PDB entry 6OBC | X-ray diffraction, 1.76 A resolution | chains A and B

Chain A:
Protein: Ricin A chain
Source organism: Ricinus communis
Notes: EC 3.2.2.22; fragment: Toxin catalytic subunit, residues 40-298
Reference sequence: P02879 (RICI_RICCO); residues 5-263 here correspond to UniProt positions 40-298 (UniProt number = residue number + 35)
Amino-acid sequence (259 residues; numbered 5 to 263; the number before each row is that of its first residue):
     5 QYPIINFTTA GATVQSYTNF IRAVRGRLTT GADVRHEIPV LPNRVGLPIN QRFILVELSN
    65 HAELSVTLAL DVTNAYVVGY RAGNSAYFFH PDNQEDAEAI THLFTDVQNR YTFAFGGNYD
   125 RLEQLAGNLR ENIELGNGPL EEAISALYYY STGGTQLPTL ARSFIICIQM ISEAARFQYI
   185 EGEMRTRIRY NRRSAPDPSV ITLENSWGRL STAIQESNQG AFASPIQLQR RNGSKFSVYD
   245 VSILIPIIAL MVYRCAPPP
From the paper describing this entry:
  - catalytic residues: Tyr80, Tyr123, Glu177, Arg180, Trp211 (citing earlier work)
  - conformationally variable residues: Arg180

Chain B:
Protein: VHH antibody
Source organism: Vicugna pacos
Notes: antibody fragment or engineered binder
Amino-acid sequence (119 residues; numbered 1 to 119; the number before each row is that of its first residue):
     1 QVQLAETGGG LVQPGGARTL SCAASESISS FYFMGWYRQA PGKPRELVAE ISNYGRTDYG
    61 DSLKGRFTIS RDNAANTVNL QMNNLAPEDT ALYYCNARKW ERSVLEDYWG QGTQVTVSS
Disulfide bonds: Cys22-Cys95
From the paper describing this entry:
  - contacts within the chain: Glu26-Lys99 (salt bridge), Ser27-Ser29 (hydrogen bond), Ser27-Ser30 (hydrogen bond)

How chain A and chain B interact:
Pairs across the interface - 38 pairs, chain A then chain B:
  Arg48(A) - Arg102(B)
  Arg56(A) - Arg102(B)
  Asp75(A) - Arg102(B)  salt bridge
  Thr77(A) - Arg102(B)  hydrogen bond
  Asn78(A) - Arg102(B)  hydrogen bond (side chain-backbone)
  Asn78(A) - Ser103(B)  hydrogen bond
  Tyr80(A) - Ser103(B)
  Asp100(A) - Arg102(B)  salt bridge
  Asn122(A) - Trp100(B)  hydrogen bond (side chain-backbone)
  Asn122(A) - Arg102(B)
  Asn122(A) - Ser103(B)  hydrogen bond (side chain-backbone)
  Tyr123(A) - Trp100(B)  hydrophobic
  Asp124(A) - Tyr32(B)
  Asp124(A) - Trp100(B)
  Glu127(A) - Tyr32(B)  hydrogen bond
  Gln128(A) - Tyr54(B)
  Leu133(A) - Arg56(B)
  Arg134(A) - Tyr32(B)  hydrogen bond
  Glu135(A) - Arg56(B)  salt bridge
  Arg180(A) - Ser103(B)  hydrogen bond
  Asn209(A) - Phe33(B)
  Asn209(A) - Arg98(B)  hydrogen bond (backbone-side chain)
  Asn209(A) - Trp100(B)
  Asn209(A) - Leu105(B)
  Trp211(A) - Val104(B)  hydrophobic
  Gly212(A) - Val104(B)
  Arg213(A) - Tyr37(B)  hydrogen bond
  Arg213(A) - Asn96(B)  hydrogen bond
  Arg213(A) - Arg98(B)
  Arg213(A) - Asp107(B)  salt bridge
  Ser228(A) - Arg45(B)  hydrogen bond
  Pro229(A) - Pro44(B)
  Pro229(A) - Arg45(B)
  Gln231(A) - Leu47(B)
  Gln231(A) - Asp58(B)
  Lys239(A) - Asp58(B)  salt bridge
  Arg258(A) - Val104(B)
  Arg258(A) - Glu106(B)  salt bridge
Other interface residues (no listed pair), chain A (29 interface residues in all): Asp96, Asn97, Glu208, Tyr243
Other interface residues (no listed pair), chain B (20 interface residues in all): Ser30, Glu101
The authors on this interface:
  - specific contacts: Tyr80(A)-Ser103(B), Tyr123(A)-Trp100(B), Glu135(A)-Arg56(B) (salt bridge)
  - epitope / paratope residues, chain A: Tyr80(A), Tyr123(A), Glu135(A), Arg180(A)
  - epitope / paratope residues, chain B: Arg56(B), Trp100(B), Ser103(B)

In short:
Chain A and chain B form an interface of 29 and 20 residues respectively, with 12 hydrogen bonds and 6 salt
bridges. Among the polar pairs are Asp75(A)-Arg102(B), Asp100(A)-Arg102(B) and Glu135(A)-Arg56(B). The authors
report contacts between Tyr80(A) and Ser103(B) and Tyr123(A) and Trp100(B); a salt bridge between Glu135(A)
and Arg56(B). The paper reports catalytic residues Tyr80(A), Tyr123(A) and Glu177(A) among others;
epitope/paratope residues Tyr80(A), Tyr123(A) and Arg56(B) among others.
Chain A is Ricin A chain (Ricinus communis) and chain B is VHH antibody (Vicugna pacos); the structure, Ricin
A chain bound to camelid, was determined by X-ray diffraction together with 6OBE, 6OBG, 6OBM, 6OCA and 6OCD
from the same study.
